6TY1 - chains A and J of the 4 polymer chains in the assembly; structure by X-ray diffraction, 3.20 A resolution.

Chain A:
Protein: Hemagglutinin
Source organism: Influenza A virus (A/harbour seal/Germany/1/2014(H10N7))
Reference sequence: A0A0A7HR51 (A0A0A7HR51_9INFA); residues 1-323 here correspond to UniProt positions 10-332 (UniProt number = residue number + 9)
Chain sequence (325 residues; each row starts with the number of its first residue; numbers below 1 keep their minus sign (Asp-1 is residue -1)):
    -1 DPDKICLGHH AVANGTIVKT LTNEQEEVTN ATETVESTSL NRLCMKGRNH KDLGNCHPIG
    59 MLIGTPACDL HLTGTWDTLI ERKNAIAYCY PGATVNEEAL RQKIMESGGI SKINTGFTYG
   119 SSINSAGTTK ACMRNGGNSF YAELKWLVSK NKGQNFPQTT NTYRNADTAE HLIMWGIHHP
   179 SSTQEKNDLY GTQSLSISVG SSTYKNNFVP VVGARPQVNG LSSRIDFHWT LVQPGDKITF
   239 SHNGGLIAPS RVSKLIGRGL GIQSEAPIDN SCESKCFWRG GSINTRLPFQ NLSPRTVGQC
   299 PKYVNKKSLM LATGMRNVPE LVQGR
Unresolved in the structure: 319-323
Cystine bridges: Cys42-Cys270, Cys54-Cys66, Cys87-Cys130, Cys274-Cys298
Construct notes: expression tag (-1 to 0); engineered mutation Ser221 (Gly230 in A0A0A7HR51)

Chain J:
Protein: Hemagglutinin HA2
Source organism: Influenza A virus (A/harbour seal/Germany/1/2014(H10N7))
Reference sequence: A0A0A7HR51 (A0A0A7HR51_9INFA); residues 1-176 here correspond to UniProt positions 333-508 (UniProt number = residue number + 332)
Chain sequence (177 residues; row label = number of the first residue in the row):
     1 GLFGAIAGFI ENGWEGMVDG WYGFRHQNAQ GTGQAADYKS TQAAIDQITG KLNRIIKKTN
    61 TEFESIESEF SEIDHQIGNV INWTKDSITD IWTYQAELLV AMENQHTIDM ADSEMLNLYE
   121 RVRKQLRQNA EEDGKGCFEI YHACDDSCME SIRNNTYDHS QYREEALLNR LNINPVK
Unresolved in the structure: 173-177
Cystine bridges: Cys144-Cys148
Covalent attachments: N-acetylglucosamine (NAG) linked to Asn82
Construct notes: expression tag (177)

Chain A / chain J interface:
Contacting residue pairs - 10 pairs, chain A then chain J:
  Thr18(A) with Arg54(J)
  Leu19(A) with Gly50(J); Lys51(J); Arg54(J), hydrogen bond (backbone-side chain)
  Thr20(A) with Gln47(J); Gly50(J); His106(J)
  Glu22(A) with Gly50(J); Asn53(J); Arg54(J)
Other interface residues (no listed pair), chain A (5 interface residues in all): Asn303
Other interface residues (no listed pair), chain J (7 interface residues in all): Thr61

Summary:
5 residues of chain A and 7 residues of chain J are in contact; the contacts include 1 hydrogen bond. Its one
hydrogen-bonded contact is Leu19(A)-Arg54(J). Covalently linked N-acetylglucosamine: at Asn82(J).
Chain A is Hemagglutinin and chain J is Hemagglutinin HA2, both from Influenza A virus (A/harbour
seal/Germany/1/2014(H10N7)); the structure, Crystal structure of the haemagglutinin mutant (Gln226Leu,
Gly228Ser) from an H10N7 seal influenza virus isolated in ..., was determined by X-ray diffraction (same
publication as 6TJW, 6TJY, 6TVA, 6TVB, 6TVC, 6TVD and 9 further entries).
